PDB entry 2IHZ | X-ray diffraction, 2.00 A resolution | chain A

== Chain A ==
Name: Alpha-2,3/2,6-sialyltransferase/sialidase
Organism: Pasteurella multocida
Notes: EC 2.4.99.4
UniProtKB: Q15KI8 (Q15KI8_PASMU); residue numbers follow UniProt; this construct covers 26-412
Amino-acid sequence (399 residues; each row starts with the number of its first residue):
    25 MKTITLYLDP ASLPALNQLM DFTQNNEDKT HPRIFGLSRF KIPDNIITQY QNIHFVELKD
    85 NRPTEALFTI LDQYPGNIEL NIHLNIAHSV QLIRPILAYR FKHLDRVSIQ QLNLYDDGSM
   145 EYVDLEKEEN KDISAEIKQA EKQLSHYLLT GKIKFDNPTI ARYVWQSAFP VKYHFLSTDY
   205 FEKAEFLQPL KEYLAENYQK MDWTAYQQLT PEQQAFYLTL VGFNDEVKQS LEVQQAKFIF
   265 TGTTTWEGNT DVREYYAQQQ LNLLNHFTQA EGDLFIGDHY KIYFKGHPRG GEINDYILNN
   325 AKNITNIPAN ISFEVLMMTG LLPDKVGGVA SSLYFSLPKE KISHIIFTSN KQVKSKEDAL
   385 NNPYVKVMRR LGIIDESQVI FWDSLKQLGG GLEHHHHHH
Disordered / not traced: 374-382, 413-423
Differences from the reference sequence: initiating methionine (25); cloning artifact (413-417); expression tag (418-423)
Residues lining bound ligands: cmp-3fneuac (CSF; cytidine-5'-monophosphate-3-fluoro-N-acetyl-neuraminic acid): A35, S36, L37, L40, R63, D141, G142, S143, M144, V147, T265, G266, T267, T268, W270, K309, G310, H311, P312, I335, S336, F337, E338, S355, S356, L357, Y388

== Summary ==
Chain A binds cmp-3fneuac.
Chain A is Alpha-2,3/2,6-sialyltransferase/sialidase (Pasteurella multocida); the structure, Crystal structure
of multifunctional sialyltransferase from pasteurella multocida with CMP-3F-Neu5Ac and alpha-lactose bound,
was determined by X-ray diffraction, deposited together with 2IHJ, 2IHK and 2ILV.
